PDB entry 3LMU | X-ray diffraction, 3.30 A resolution | chains A and B

[Chain A (and B)]
Molecule: D-tyrosyl-tRNA(Tyr) deacylase
Organism: Plasmodium falciparum
Notes: EC 3.1.-.-; chain B of this document is another copy of the same molecule, construct and numbering; everything in this record applies to it too
UniProtKB: Q8IIS0 (Q8IIS0_PLAF7); residue numbers follow UniProt; this construct covers 1-164
Chain sequence (164 residues; each row starts with the number of its first residue):
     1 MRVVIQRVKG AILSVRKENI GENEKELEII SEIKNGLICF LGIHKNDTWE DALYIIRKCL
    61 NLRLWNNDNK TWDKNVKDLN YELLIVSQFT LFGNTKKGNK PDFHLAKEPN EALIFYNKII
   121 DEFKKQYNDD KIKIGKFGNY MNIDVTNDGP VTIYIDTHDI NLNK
Unresolved in the structure: 23-24, 68-69, 160-164 (chain B: 17-25, 97-98, 160-164)
Swiss-Prot annotation at these positions:
  - motif: H104 to K107 (C-terminal adenosine nucleotide of tRNA), G149, P150 (Gly-cisPro motif, allows the protein to recognize chirality of D-amino acids)
  - active site: T90 (Nucleophile)
  - binding site (tRNA): W72, F89
  - mutagenesis: S87 (S87A: Partial loss of deacylation of D-tyrosyl-tRNA(Tyr); S87P: Wild-type deacylation of D-tyrosyl-tRNA(Tyr)), Q88 (Q88A/E/N: Wild-type deacylation of D-tyrosyl-tRNA(Tyr)), T90 (T90A/S: Wild-type deacylation of D-tyrosyl-tRNA(Tyr)), A112 (A112F: Loss of deacylation of D-tyrosyl-tRNA(Tyr), loss of deacylation of glycyl-tRNA(Gly), not toxic upon overexpression), F137 (F137A: Loss of deacylation of D-tyrosyl-tRNA(Tyr), loss of deacylation of glycyl-tRNA(Gly)), G149 (G149A: Loss of deacylation of D-tyrosyl-tRNA(Tyr)), P150 (P150A: Loss of deacylation of D-tyrosyl-tRNA(Tyr))

[Interface between chain A and chain B]
Pairs across the interface - 75 pairs, chain A then chain B:
  Q6(A) with F40(B)
  K9(A) with Y140(B), hydrogen bond; N142(B)
  F40(A) with Q6(B); P150(B), hydrophobic; T152(B)
  Y54(A) with T95(B)
  N61(A) with N99(B)
  L62(A) with T95(B); N99(B)
  R63(A) with N99(B), hydrogen bond (backbone-backbone); K100(B)
  W72(A) with P101(B), hydrophobic; F103(B), hydrophobic
  Q88(A) with P150(B), hydrogen bond (side chain-backbone); V151(B); T152(B), hydrogen bond
  T90(A) with W72(B); V151(B); T152(B), hydrogen bond (side chain-backbone); I153(B)
  L91(A) with T152(B), hydrogen bond (backbone-backbone)
  T95(A) with Y54(B); K58(B), hydrogen bond (backbone-side chain); L62(B); I155(B)
  K96(A) with Y54(B)
  G98(A) with K58(B), hydrogen bond (backbone-side chain)
  N99(A) with R57(B); K58(B), hydrogen bond; N61(B); L62(B); R63(B), hydrogen bond (backbone-backbone)
  K100(A) with R63(B); T71(B); W72(B)
  P101(A) with W72(B), hydrophobic
  F103(A) with W72(B), hydrophobic
  Y140(A) with K9(B), hydrogen bond; D148(B), hydrogen bond; G149(B)
  M141(A) with N147(B); G149(B), hydrogen bond (backbone-backbone)
  N142(A) with K9(B), hydrogen bond; T146(B); N147(B)
  I143(A) with V145(B); T146(B); N147(B), hydrogen bond (backbone-backbone); P150(B), hydrophobic
  D144(A) with V145(B); T146(B), hydrogen bond
  V145(A) with I143(B); D144(B); V145(B), hydrogen bond (backbone-backbone); N147(B)
  T146(A) with N142(B); I143(B); D144(B), hydrogen bond
  N147(A) with N142(B); I143(B), hydrogen bond (backbone-backbone); V145(B)
  D148(A) with Y140(B), hydrogen bond
  G149(A) with Y140(B); M141(B), hydrogen bond (backbone-backbone)
  P150(A) with F40(B), hydrophobic; Q88(B); I143(B), hydrophobic
  V151(A) with Q88(B)
  T152(A) with F40(B); Q88(B), hydrogen bond; T90(B), hydrogen bond (backbone-side chain); L91(B)
  I153(A) with T90(B)
  Y154(A) with Y154(B)
Other interface residues (no listed pair), chain A (41 interface residues in all): V4, R7, L64, V86, K97, N139, I155, D159
Other interface residues (no listed pair), chain B (40 interface residues in all): V4, R7, V86, K96, N139

[Overview]
Chain A and chain B form an interface of 41 and 40 residues respectively; the contacts include 23 hydrogen
bonds. Polar contacts include K9(A)-Y140(B), Q88(A)-P150(B) and Q88(A)-T152(B). UniProt lists active-site
residue T90(A), tRNA-binding residues W72(A) and F89(A) and 7 mutagenesis sites on chain A.
Chain A and chain B are both D-tyrosyl-tRNA(Tyr) deacylase (Plasmodium falciparum); the structure, Crystal
structure of DTD from Plasmodium falciparum, was determined by X-ray diffraction, deposited together with 3LMT
and 3LMV.
